PDB entry 2D45 | X-ray diffraction, 3.80 A resolution | chains E and A of the 8 polymer chains in the assembly

== Chain E ==
Molecule: 16-nt DNA strand
Sequence (16 nucleotides; numbered 201 to 216; the number before each row is that of its first residue):
   201 TACTACATATGTAGTA

== Chain A ==
Protein: Methicillin resistance regulatory protein mecI
From: Staphylococcus aureus
Reference sequence: P68261 (MECI_STAAN); residue numbers follow UniProt; this construct covers 1-123
Chain sequence (123 residues; each row starts with the number of its first residue):
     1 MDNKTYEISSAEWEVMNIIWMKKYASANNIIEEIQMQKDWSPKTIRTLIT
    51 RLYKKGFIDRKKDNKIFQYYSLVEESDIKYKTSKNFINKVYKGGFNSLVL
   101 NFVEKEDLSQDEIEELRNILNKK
Unresolved in the structure: 1-4, 122-123
Sequence notes: modified residue (1, 16, 21, 36)
Modified positions: Mse1 (selenomethionine); Mse16, Mse21, Mse36 (selenomethionine; parent Met)
UniProt features mapped onto this chain:
  - DNA-binding region: Glu7 to Ser71 (H-T-H motif)
  - site: Asn101, Phe102 (Cleavage)

== Interface between chain E and chain A ==
Residue-residue contacts (18):
  DT210(E) - Ser9(A)  hydrogen bond to the phosphate
  DT210(E) - Arg51(A)  base contact
  DT210(E) - Lys55(A)  salt bridge to the phosphate
  DG211(E) - Ser9(A)  hydrogen bond to the phosphate
  DG211(E) - Ser10(A)  hydrogen bond to the phosphate
  DG211(E) - Ala11(A)  hydrogen bond to the phosphate
  DG211(E) - Arg51(A)  hydrogen bond to the base
  DT212(E) - Trp40(A)  hydrogen bond to the phosphate
  DT212(E) - Thr44(A)  sugar contact
  DT212(E) - Thr47(A)  base contact
  DT212(E) - Leu48(A)  base contact
  DT212(E) - Arg51(A)  hydrogen bond to the base
  DA213(E) - Trp40(A)  phosphate contact
  DA213(E) - Ser41(A)  hydrogen bond to the phosphate
  DA213(E) - Lys43(A)  base contact
  DA213(E) - Thr44(A)  hydrogen bond to the phosphate
  DA213(E) - Thr47(A)  hydrogen bond to the base
  DT215(E) - Lys43(A)  hydrogen bond to the base
Also at the interface, not in a pair above, chain E (7 interface residues in all): DG214, DA216
Also at the interface, not in a pair above, chain A (12 interface residues in all): Glu12

== In short ==
Chain E and chain A form an interface of 7 and 12 residues respectively, with 11 hydrogen bonds and 1 salt
bridge. Among the polar pairs are DG211(E)-Arg51(A), DT212(E)-Arg51(A) and DA213(E)-Thr47(A). UniProt lists a
DNA-binding region on chain A.
Here chain E is a 16-nt DNA strand and chain A is Methicillin resistance regulatory protein mecI
(Staphylococcus aureus). Entry 2D45 (Crystal structure of the MecI-mecA repressor-operator complex) was
determined by X-ray diffraction.
